8HPR - chains B and E of the 5 polymer chains in the assembly; structure by electron microscopy, 3.75 A resolution.

[Chain B]
Protein: ABC transporter, permease protein SugB
From: Mycolicibacterium smegmatis MC2 155
UniProt: A0R2C1 (A0R2C1_MYCS2); residues 1-278 here = UniProt positions 1-278
Amino-acid sequence (278 residues; row label = number of the first residue in the row):
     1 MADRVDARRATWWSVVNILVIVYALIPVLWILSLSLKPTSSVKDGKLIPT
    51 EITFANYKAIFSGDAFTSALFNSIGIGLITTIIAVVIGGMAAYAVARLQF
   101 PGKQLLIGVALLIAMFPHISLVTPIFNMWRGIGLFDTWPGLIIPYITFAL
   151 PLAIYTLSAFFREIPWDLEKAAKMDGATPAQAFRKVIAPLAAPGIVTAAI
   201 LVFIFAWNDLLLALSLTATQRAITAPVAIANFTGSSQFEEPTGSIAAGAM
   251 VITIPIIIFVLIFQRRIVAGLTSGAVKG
Not modelled in the structure: 1-5, 100, 264-278

[Chain E]
Protein: Bacterial extracellular solute-binding protein
From: Mycolicibacterium smegmatis MC2 155
UniProt: A0R2C3 (A0R2C3_MYCS2); residue numbers follow UniProt; this construct covers 1-465
Amino-acid sequence (465 residues; numbered 1 to 465; the number before each row is that of its first residue):
     1 MRARRLCAAAVAAMAAASMVSACGSQTGGIVINYYTPANEEATFKAVANR
    51 CNEQLGGRFQIAQRNLPKGADDQRLQLARRLTGNDKSLDVMALDVVWTAE
   101 FAEAGWAVPLSEDPAGLAEADATENTLPGPLETARWQDELYAAPITTNTQ
   151 LLWYRADLMPAPPTTWDGMLDEANRLYREGGPSWIAVQGKQYEGMVVWFN
   201 TLLQSAGGQVLSDDGQRVTLTDTPEHRAATVKALRIIKSVATAPGADPSI
   251 TQTDENTARLALEQGKAALEVNWPYVLPSLLENAVKGGVSFLPLDGDPAL
   301 QGSINDVGTFSPTDEQFDIAFDASKKVFGFAPYPGVNPDEPARVTLGGLN
   351 LAVASTSQHKAEAFEAIRCLRNVENQRYTSIEGGLPAVRTSLYDDPAFQK
   401 KYPQYEIIRQQLTNAAVRPATPVYQAVSTRMSATLAPISDIDPERTADEL
   451 TEAVQKAIDGKGLIP
Not modelled in the structure: 1-28

[Interface between chain B and chain E]
Pairs across the interface (23):
  Phe126(B) - Thr82(E)
  Arg130(B) - Thr82(E)  hydrogen bond (side chain-backbone)
  Arg130(B) - Asn84(E)  hydrogen bond (backbone-side chain)
  Phe135(B) - Arg79(E)
  Phe135(B) - Gly83(E)
  Leu214(B) - Arg79(E)  hydrogen bond (backbone-side chain)
  Ser215(B) - Arg79(E)  hydrogen bond (backbone-side chain)
  Leu216(B) - Arg79(E)
  Thr217(B) - Arg79(E)  hydrogen bond (backbone-side chain)
  Ala218(B) - Arg79(E)
  Ala218(B) - Arg80(E)  hydrogen bond (backbone-side chain)
  Thr219(B) - Ser87(E)
  Thr233(B) - Lys68(E)
  Gln237(B) - Asn39(E)
  Gln237(B) - Glu40(E)
  Gln237(B) - Glu41(E)  hydrogen bond (side chain-backbone)
  Gln237(B) - Ala42(E)  hydrogen bond (side chain-backbone)
  Phe238(B) - Pro278(E)  hydrophobic
  Phe238(B) - Ser279(E)
  Phe238(B) - Asn283(E)  hydrogen bond (backbone-side chain)
  Phe238(B) - Gly383(E)
  Glu239(B) - Asn283(E)
  Glu239(B) - Lys286(E)  salt bridge
Interface residues without a listed pair, chain B (17 interface residues in all): Thr39, Trp129, Ala213, Asn231
Interface residues without a listed pair, chain E (20 interface residues in all): Ala38, Thr43, Gln76, Asp85

[In short]
Chain B and chain E form an interface of 17 and 20 residues respectively, with 9 hydrogen bonds and 1 salt
bridge. Among the polar pairs are Glu239(B)-Lys286(E), Arg130(B)-Thr82(E) and Arg130(B)-Asn84(E).
Here chain B is ABC transporter, permease protein SugB and chain E is Bacterial extracellular solute-binding
protein, both from Mycolicibacterium smegmatis MC2 155. Entry 8HPR (LpqY-SugABC in state 4) was determined by
electron microscopy, deposited together with 8HPL, 8HPM, 8HPN and 8HPS.
